1DMQ - chain A; structure by X-ray diffraction, 2.15 A resolution.

[Chain A]
Molecule: Steroid delta-isomerase
From: Pseudomonas putida
Notes: EC 5.3.3.1
UniProt: P07445 (SDIS_PSEPU); residues 1-131 here = UniProt positions 1-131
Amino-acid sequence (131 residues; each row starts with the number of its first residue):
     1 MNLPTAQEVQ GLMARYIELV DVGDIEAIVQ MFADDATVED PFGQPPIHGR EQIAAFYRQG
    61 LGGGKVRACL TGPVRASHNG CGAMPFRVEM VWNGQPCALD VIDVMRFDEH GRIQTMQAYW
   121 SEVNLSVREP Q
Unresolved in the structure: 1, 62-64, 128-131
Construct notes: engineered mutation Phe-32 (Tyr in P07445)
Curated features (UniProtKB/Swiss-Prot):
  - active site: Tyr-16 (Proton donor), Asp-40 (Proton acceptor)
  - binding site (substrate): Asp-103

[Summary]
From UniProt: active-site residues Tyr-16 and Asp-40 and substrate-binding residue Asp-103.
Chain A is Steroid delta-isomerase (Pseudomonas putida); the structure, Crystal structure of mutant enzyme
Y32F of ketosteroid isomerase from pseudomonas putida biotype B, was determined by X-ray diffraction (same
publication as 1DMM and 1DMN).
